7UZB - chains A and H of the 3 polymer chains in the assembly; structure by electron microscopy, 4.10 A resolution (low resolution: residue-level contacts below are approximate; hydrogen-bond / salt-bridge calls are withheld).

Chain A:
Name: Spike glycoprotein
Organism: Severe acute respiratory syndrome coronavirus 2
Notes: fragment: Spike S1 domain
Reference sequence: P0DTC2 (SPIKE_SARS2); aligned to UniProt positions 1-1210 over residues 1-1210 (the alignment contains insertions or deletions, so no single offset holds)
Chain sequence (1256 residues; row label = number of the first residue in the row):
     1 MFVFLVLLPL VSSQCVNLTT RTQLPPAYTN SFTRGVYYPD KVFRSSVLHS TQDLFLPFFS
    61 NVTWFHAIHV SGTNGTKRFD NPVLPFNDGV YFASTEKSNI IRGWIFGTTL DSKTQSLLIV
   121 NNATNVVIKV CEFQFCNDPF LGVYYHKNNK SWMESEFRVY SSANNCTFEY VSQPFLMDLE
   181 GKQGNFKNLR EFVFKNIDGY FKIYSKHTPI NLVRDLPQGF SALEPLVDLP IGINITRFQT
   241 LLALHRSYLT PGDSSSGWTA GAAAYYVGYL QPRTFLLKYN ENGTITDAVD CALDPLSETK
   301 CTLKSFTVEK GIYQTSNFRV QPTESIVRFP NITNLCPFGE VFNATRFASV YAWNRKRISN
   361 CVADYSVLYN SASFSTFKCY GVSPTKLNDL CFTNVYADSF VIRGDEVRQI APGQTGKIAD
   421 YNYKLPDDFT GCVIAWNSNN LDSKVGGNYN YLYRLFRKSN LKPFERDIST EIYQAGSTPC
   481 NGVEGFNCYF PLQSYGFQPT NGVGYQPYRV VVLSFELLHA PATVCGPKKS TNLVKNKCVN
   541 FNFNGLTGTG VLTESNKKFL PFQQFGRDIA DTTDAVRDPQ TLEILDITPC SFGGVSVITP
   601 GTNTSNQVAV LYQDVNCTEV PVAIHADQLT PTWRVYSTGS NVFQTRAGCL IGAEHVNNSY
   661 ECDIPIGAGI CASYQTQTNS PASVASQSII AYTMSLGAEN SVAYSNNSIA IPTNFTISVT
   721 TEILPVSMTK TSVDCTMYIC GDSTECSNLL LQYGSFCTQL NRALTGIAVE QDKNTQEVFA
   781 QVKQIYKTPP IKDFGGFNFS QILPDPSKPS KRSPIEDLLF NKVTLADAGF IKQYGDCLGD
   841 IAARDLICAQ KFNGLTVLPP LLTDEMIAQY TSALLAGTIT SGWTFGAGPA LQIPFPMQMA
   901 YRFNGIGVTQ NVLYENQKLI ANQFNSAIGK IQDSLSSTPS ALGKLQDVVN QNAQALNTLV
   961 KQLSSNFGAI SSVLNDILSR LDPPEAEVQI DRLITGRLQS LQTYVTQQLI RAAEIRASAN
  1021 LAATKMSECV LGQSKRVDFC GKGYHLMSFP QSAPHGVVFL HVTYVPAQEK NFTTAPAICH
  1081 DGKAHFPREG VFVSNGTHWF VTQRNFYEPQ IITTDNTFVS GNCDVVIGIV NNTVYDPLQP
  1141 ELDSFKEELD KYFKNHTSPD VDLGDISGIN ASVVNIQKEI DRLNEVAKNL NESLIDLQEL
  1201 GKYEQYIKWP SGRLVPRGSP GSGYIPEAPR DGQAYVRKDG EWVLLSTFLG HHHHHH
Unresolved in the structure: 1-23, 72-73, 179-186, 677-1256
Differences from the reference sequence: engineered mutation Pro-814 (Phe817 in P0DTC2), Pro-889 (Ala892 in P0DTC2), Pro-896 (Ala899 in P0DTC2), Pro-939 (Ala942 in P0DTC2), Pro-983 (Lys986 in P0DTC2), Pro-984 (Val987 in P0DTC2); expression tag (1211-1256)
Disulfide bonds: Cys-131/Cys-166, Cys-291/Cys-301, Cys-336/Cys-361, Cys-379/Cys-432, Cys-391/Cys-525, Cys-480/Cys-488, Cys-538/Cys-590, Cys-617/Cys-649, Cys-662/Cys-671
Covalent attachments: N-acetylglucosamine (NAG) linked to Asn-61, Asn-331, Asn-343, Asn-616
UniProt features mapped onto this chain:
  - region: Asn-280 to Cys-301 (Putative superantigen), Arg-403 to Asp-405 (Integrin-binding motif), Asn-448 to Phe-456 (Immunodominant HLA epitope recognized by the CD8+)
  - glycosylation: Asn-17 (N-linked (GlcNAc...) (complex) asparagine), Asn-61 (N-linked (GlcNAc...) (hybrid) asparagine), Asn-74 (N-linked (GlcNAc...) (complex) asparagine), Asn-122 (N-linked (GlcNAc...) (hybrid) asparagine), Asn-149 (N-linked (GlcNAc...) (complex) asparagine), Asn-165 (N-linked (GlcNAc...) (complex) asparagine), Asn-234 (N-linked (GlcNAc...) (high mannose) asparagine), Asn-282 (N-linked (GlcNAc...) (complex) asparagine), Thr-323 (O-linked (GalNAc) threonine), Ser-325 (O-linked (HexNAc...) serine), Asn-331 (N-linked (GlcNAc...) (complex) asparagine), Asn-343 (N-linked (GlcNAc...) (complex) asparagine), Asn-603 (N-linked (GlcNAc...) (hybrid) asparagine), Asn-616 (N-linked (GlcNAc...) (complex) asparagine), Asn-657 (N-linked (GlcNAc...) (complex) asparagine), Thr-676 (O-linked (GlcNAc...) threonine), Thr-678 (O-linked (GlcNAc...) threonine)

Chain H:
Name: HSW-2 Fab heavy chain
Organism: Mus musculus
Notes: antibody fragment or engineered binder
Chain sequence (230 residues; numbered 1 to 240; 10 numbers in that range are skipped by the numbering (no residue carries them; nothing is unmodelled there); the number before each row is that of its first residue):
     1 QVQLQQSGP
    11 ELVKPGASVK ISCKASGYVF
    35 STSWMSWVKQ RPGEGPEWIG RIYPR
    62 DGHSSSTGKF K
    74 DKATLTADKS SNTAYIHLSS LTSEDSAVYF CARDYGY
   113 YYFDYWGQGT TLTVSSASTK GPSVFPLAPS SKSTSGGTAA LGCLVKDYFP EPVTVSWNSG
   173 ALTSGVHTFP AVLQSSGLYS LSSVVTVPSS SLGTQTYICN VNHKPSNTKV DKRVEPKSCD
   233 KTHHHHHH
Unresolved in the structure: 231-240
Disulfide bonds: Cys-23/Cys-104, Cys-155/Cys-211

Chain A / chain H interface:
Pairs across the interface (20):
  Phe-329(A) with His-64(H)
  Cys-391(A) with Gly-109(H); Tyr-110(H)
  Phe-392(A) with Tyr-110(H)
  Thr-393(A) with Tyr-110(H)
  Leu-517(A) with Tyr-110(H)
  Leu-518(A) with Tyr-110(H)
  His-519(A) with Tyr-108(H); Tyr-114(H); Asp-116(H)
  Ala-520(A) with Tyr-108(H); Tyr-110(H)
  Pro-521(A) with Thr-36(H); Ser-37(H); Tyr-108(H)
  Ala-522(A) with Trp-38(H); Tyr-108(H); Tyr-110(H)
  Cys-525(A) with Trp-38(H)
  Lys-528(A) with His-64(H)
Interface residues without a listed pair, chain A (14 interface residues in all): Arg-44, Asn-542
Interface residues without a listed pair, chain H (13 interface residues in all): Arg-55, Ser-65, Lys-72, Glu-97

Overview:
14 residues of chain A and 13 residues of chain H are in contact. N-acetylglucosamine is covalently linked to
Asn-61(A), Asn-331(A), Asn-343(A) and Asn-616(A).
Here chain A is Spike glycoprotein (Severe acute respiratory syndrome coronavirus 2) and chain H is HSW-2 Fab
heavy chain (Mus musculus). Entry 7UZB (Structure of the SARS-CoV-2 S S1 doamin in complex with the mouse
antibody Fab fragment, HSW-2) was determined by electron microscopy, deposited together with 7UZ4, 7UZ6, 7UZ7,
7UZ8, 7UZ9, 7UZA, 7UZC and 7UZD.
